7TK0 - chains 0 and 9 of the 27 polymer chains in the assembly; structure by electron microscopy, 4.40 A resolution (low resolution: residue-level contacts below are approximate; hydrogen-bond / salt-bridge calls are withheld).

Chain 0 (and 9):
Protein: ATP synthase subunit 9
Organism: Saccharomyces cerevisiae
Notes: chain 9 of this document is another copy of the same molecule, construct and numbering; everything in this record applies to it too
UniProt: A0A0G3F489 (A0A0G3F489_YEASX); residue numbers follow UniProt; this construct covers 1-76
Amino-acid sequence (76 residues; row label = number of the first residue in the row):
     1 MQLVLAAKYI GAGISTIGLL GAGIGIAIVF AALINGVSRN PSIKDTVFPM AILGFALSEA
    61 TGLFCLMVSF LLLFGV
Disordered / not traced: 76 (chain 9: 1, 76)

Chain 0 / chain 9 interface:
Pairs across the interface - 4 pairs, chain 0 then chain 9:
  Tyr9(0) - Gly11(9)
  Gly13(0) - Gly11(9)
  Leu20(0) - Gly18(9)
  Leu20(0) - Gly21(9)
Interface residues without a listed pair, chain 0 (8 interface residues in all): Ile10, Thr16, Gly23, Ile24, Ala27
Interface residues without a listed pair, chain 9 (8 interface residues in all): Ala7, Ile14, Ser15, Gly25, Ser58

Overview:
Chain 0 and chain 9 each contribute 8 residues to their interface.
Both chains are ATP synthase subunit 9 (Saccharomyces cerevisiae). Entry 7TK0 (Yeast ATP synthase State
1catalytic(c) without exogenous ATP backbone model) was determined by electron microscopy together with 7TJS,
7TJT, 7TJU, 7TJV, 7TJW, 7TJX and 30 further entries from the same study.
